Entry 4IA1 (X-ray diffraction, 2.44 A resolution); this record covers chains A and B.

[Chain A]
Name: Vitamin D3 receptor A
Source organism: Danio rerio
Notes: fragment: Ligand binding domain
Reference sequence: Q9PTN2 (VDRA_DANRE); residues 156-453 here = UniProt positions 156-453
Sequence (300 residues; each row starts with the number of its first residue):
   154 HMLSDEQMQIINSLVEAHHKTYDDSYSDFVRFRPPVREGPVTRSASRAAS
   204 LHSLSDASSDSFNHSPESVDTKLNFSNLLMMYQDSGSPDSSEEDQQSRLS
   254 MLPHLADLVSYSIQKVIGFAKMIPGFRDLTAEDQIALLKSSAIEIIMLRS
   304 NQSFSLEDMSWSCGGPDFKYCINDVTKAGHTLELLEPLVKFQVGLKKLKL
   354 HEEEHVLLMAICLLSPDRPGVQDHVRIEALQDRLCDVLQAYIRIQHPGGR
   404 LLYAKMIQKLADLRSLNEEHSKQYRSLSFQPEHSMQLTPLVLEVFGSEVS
Disordered / not traced: 191-250, 453
Differences from the reference sequence: expression tag (154-155)
Ligand contacts: gemini (BIV; 21-nor-9,10-secocholesta-5,7,10(19)-triene-1,3,25-triol, 20-(4-hydroxy-4-methylpentyl)-, (1a,3b,5z,7e)): Tyr175, Tyr179, Phe182, Leu255, Leu258, Leu261, Val262, Ser265, Ile296, Ile299, Met300, Arg302, Ser303, Ser306, Trp314, Cys316, Tyr323, Val328, Ala331, His333, Leu337, Leu338, Leu341, Leu419, Glu422, His423, Gln426, Tyr427, Leu430, Leu440
Swiss-Prot annotation at these positions:
  - region: Lys274 to Lys292 (Interaction with coactivator LXXLL motif)
  - motif: Pro442 to Ser450 (9aaTAD)
  - binding site (calcitriol): Tyr175, Ser265, Arg302, Ser306, His333, His423

[Chain B]
Name: Nuclear receptor coactivator 2
Reference sequence: Q15596 (NCOA2_HUMAN); residues 687-699 here correspond to UniProt positions 686-698 (UniProt number = residue number - 1)
Sequence (13 residues; numbered 687 to 699; the number before each row is that of its first residue):
   687 KHKILHRLLQDSS
Disordered / not traced: 697-699

[Chain A / chain B interface]
Contacting residue pairs (24; chain A residue first):
  Ile270(A) - Leu691(B)  hydrophobic
  Ile270(A) - Leu694(B)  hydrophobic
  Ile270(A) - Leu695(B)  hydrophobic
  Lys274(A) - Leu694(B)  hydrogen bond (side chain-backbone)
  Lys274(A) - Leu695(B)
  Lys274(A) - Gln696(B)
  Arg280(A) - Leu695(B)
  Arg280(A) - Gln696(B)
  Ala284(A) - His692(B)
  Glu285(A) - His692(B)  salt bridge
  Gln287(A) - Leu695(B)
  Ile288(A) - His688(B)
  Ile288(A) - Leu691(B)  hydrophobic
  Ile288(A) - His692(B)
  Ile288(A) - Leu695(B)  hydrophobic
  Lys292(A) - His688(B)
  Leu443(A) - Ile690(B)  hydrophobic
  Leu443(A) - Leu694(B)  hydrophobic
  Glu446(A) - His688(B)
  Glu446(A) - Lys689(B)  hydrogen bond (side chain-backbone)
  Glu446(A) - Ile690(B)  hydrogen bond (side chain-backbone)
  Glu446(A) - Leu691(B)  hydrogen bond (side chain-backbone)
  Val447(A) - Leu691(B)  hydrophobic
  Val452(A) - His688(B)
Also at the interface, not in a pair above, chain A (16 interface residues in all): Gln267, Phe279, Leu291, Glu451

[In short]
16 residues of chain A face 8 of chain B across their interface, with 4 hydrogen bonds and 1 salt bridge.
Polar contacts include Glu285(A)-His692(B), Lys274(A)-Leu694(B) and Glu446(A)-Lys689(B). Ligands of chain A:
gemini. From UniProt: 6 calcitriol-binding residues on chain A.
Chain A is Vitamin D3 receptor A (Danio rerio) and chain B is Nuclear receptor coactivator 2; the structure,
Diastereotopic and Deuterium Effects in Gemini, was determined by X-ray diffraction together with 4IA2, 4IA3
and 4IA7 from the same study.
